PDB entry 1BHH | X-ray diffraction, 1.90 A resolution | chains A and B

== Chain A ==
Protein: T-lymphocyte-specific protein tyrosine kinase P56LCK
Source organism: Homo sapiens
Notes: EC 2.7.1.112; fragment: sh2 domain
Reference sequence: P06239 (LCK_HUMAN); residues 119-226 here correspond to UniProt positions 118-225 (UniProt number = residue number - 1)
Chain sequence (108 residues; numbered 119 to 226; the number before each row is that of its first residue):
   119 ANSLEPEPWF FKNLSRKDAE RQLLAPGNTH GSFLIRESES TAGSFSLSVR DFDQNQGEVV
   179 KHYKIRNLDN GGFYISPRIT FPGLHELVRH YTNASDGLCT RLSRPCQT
Disordered / not traced: 119-122

== Chain B ==
Protein: P56 lck tyrosine kinase SH2 domain
Source organism: Homo sapiens
Reference sequence: P06239 (LCK_HUMAN); residues 124-226 here correspond to UniProt positions 123-225 (UniProt number = residue number - 1)
Chain sequence (103 residues; row label = number of the first residue in the row):
   124 PEPWFFKNLS RKDAERQLLA PGNTHGSFLI RESESTAGSF SLSVRDFDQN QGEVVKHYKI
   184 RNLDNGGFYI SPRITFPGLH ELVRHYTNAS DGLCTRLSRP CQT

== Chain A / chain B interface ==
Residue-residue contacts (17):
  Glu138(A) - Arg139(B)  salt bridge
  Pro144(A) - Gln174(B)
  Pro144(A) - Gly175(B)
  Pro144(A) - Glu176(B)
  Pro144(A) - Val177(B)  hydrophobic
  Gly145(A) - Gln174(B)  hydrogen bond (backbone-backbone)
  Asn146(A) - Glu176(B)
  Arg168(A) - Glu176(B)  salt bridge
  Phe170(A) - Ala143(B)  hydrophobic
  Phe170(A) - Pro144(B)
  Gln174(A) - Arg139(B)
  Gln174(A) - Gln140(B)  hydrogen bond (backbone-side chain)
  Gly175(A) - Arg139(B)
  Gly175(A) - Ala143(B)
  Glu176(A) - Arg139(B)  hydrogen bond (backbone-backbone)
  Glu176(A) - Leu142(B)
  Glu176(A) - Ala143(B)
Also at the interface, not in a pair above, chain A (12 interface residues in all): Arg139, Leu142, His148
Also at the interface, not in a pair above, chain B (10 interface residues in all): Lys135

== In short ==
The interface between chain A and chain B involves 12 residues on one side and 10 on the other; the contacts
include 3 hydrogen bonds and 2 salt bridges. Among the polar pairs are Glu138(A)-Arg139(B),
Arg168(A)-Glu176(B) and Gln174(A)-Gln140(B).
Chain A is T-lymphocyte-specific protein tyrosine kinase P56LCK and chain B is P56 lck tyrosine kinase SH2
domain, both from Homo sapiens; the structure, Free P56LCK SH2 domain, was determined by X-ray diffraction
(same publication as 1BHF).
